6GV1 - chains A and H of the 3 polymer chains in the assembly; structure by X-ray diffraction, 3.40 A resolution.

Chain A:
Molecule: Major Facilitator Superfamily multidrug/H+ antiporter MdfA from E.coli
Organism: Escherichia coli K-12
UniProt: P0AEY8 (MDFA_ECOLI); numbering as in UniProt (aligned over 1-410)
Chain sequence (410 residues; each row starts with the number of its first residue):
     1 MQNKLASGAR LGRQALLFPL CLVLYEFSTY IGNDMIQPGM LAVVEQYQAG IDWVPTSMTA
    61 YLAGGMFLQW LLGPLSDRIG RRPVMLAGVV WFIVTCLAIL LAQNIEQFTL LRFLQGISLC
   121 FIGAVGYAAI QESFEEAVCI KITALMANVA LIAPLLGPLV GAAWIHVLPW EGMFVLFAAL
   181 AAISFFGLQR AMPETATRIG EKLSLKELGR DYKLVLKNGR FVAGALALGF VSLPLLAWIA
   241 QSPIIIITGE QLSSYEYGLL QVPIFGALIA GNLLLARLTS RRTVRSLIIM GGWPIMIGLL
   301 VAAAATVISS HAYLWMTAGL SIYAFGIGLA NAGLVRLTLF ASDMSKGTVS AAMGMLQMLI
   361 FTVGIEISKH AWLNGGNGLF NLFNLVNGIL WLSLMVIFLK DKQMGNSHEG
Not modelled in the structure: 1-13, 401-410
What the authors report for this chain:
  - contacts within the chain: G32-R112 (backbone contact), D77-R81 (salt bridge), R78-D211, R112-Q115 (hydrogen bond), E26-Y127 (hydrogen bond), R81-E132 (salt bridge), Y127-M146, N148-N272 (hydrogen bond), N148-I269 (backbone contact), R198-D211
  - conformationally variable residues (helix shift, side-chain flip): L41 to V54, Y127, E136 to A153
  - mutagenesis - E26Q: unchanged catalytic activity on chloramphenicol
  - mutagenesis - Y127F, M146A, W170A: decreased catalytic activity
  - contacts within the chain: E26-Y30 (hydrogen bond) (from molecular simulation)

Chain H:
Molecule: Fab fragment YN1074 heavy chain
Organism: Mus musculus
Notes: antibody fragment or engineered binder
Chain sequence (236 residues; each row starts with the number of its first residue):
     1 EVQLKESGPG LVAPSQSLSI TCTVSGFSFS IYGLHWVRQP PGKGLEWLGM IWGGGRTDYN
    61 SALKSRLSIS KDNSKSQVFL KMKSLQTDDT AMYYCARNSG YGNLAYWGQG TLVTVSAAKT
   121 TPPSVYPLAP GCGDTTGSSV TLGCLVKGYF PESVTVTWNS GSLSSSVHTF PALLQSGLYT
   181 MSSSVTVPSS TWPSQTVTCS VAHPASSTTV DKKLEPSGPI STINPCPPCK ECHKCP
Not modelled in the structure: 1-3, 131-135, 217-236
Cystine bridges: C22-C95, C144-C199

Chain A / chain H interface:
Pairs across the interface (24; chain A residue first):
  Q14(A) - N73(H)
  A15(A) - N73(H)  hydrogen bond (backbone-side chain)
  Q131(A) - R56(H)
  E132(A) - W52(H)
  E132(A) - R56(H)  hydrogen bond (backbone-side chain)
  S133(A) - G54(H)  hydrogen bond (side chain-backbone)
  S133(A) - G55(H)  hydrogen bond (backbone-backbone)
  S133(A) - R56(H)  hydrogen bond (backbone-backbone)
  F134(A) - G54(H)
  F134(A) - R56(H)
  E135(A) - G55(H)
  E135(A) - R56(H)
  M192(A) - I31(H)
  P193(A) - I31(H)
  E194(A) - I31(H)  hydrogen bond (backbone-backbone)
  E194(A) - Y32(H)
  E194(A) - W52(H)
  T195(A) - W52(H)
  T197(A) - N103(H)  hydrogen bond (backbone-side chain)
  I199(A) - G100(H)
  I199(A) - Y101(H)  hydrophobic
  I199(A) - G102(H)
  R336(A) - R56(H)
  F340(A) - R56(H)
Also at the interface, not in a pair above, chain A (18 interface residues in all): R82, Q189, R190
Also at the interface, not in a pair above, chain H (14 interface residues in all): S30, G53, S99

Overview:
The interface between chain A and chain H involves 18 residues on one side and 14 on the other, with 7
hydrogen bonds. Among the polar pairs are A15(A)-N73(H), E132(A)-R56(H) and S133(A)-G54(H). From the paper:
Y127F, M146A and W170A of chain A reduce catalytic activity; conformational variability at L41(A), Y127(A) and
E136(A).
Here chain A is Major Facilitator Superfamily multidrug/H+ antiporter MdfA from E.coli (Escherichia coli K-12)
and chain H is Fab fragment YN1074 heavy chain (Mus musculus). Entry 6GV1 (Crystal structure of E.coli
Multidrug/H+ antiporter MdfA in outward open conformation with bound Fab fragment) was determined by X-ray
diffraction.
